Entry 7L4T (X-ray diffraction, 2.20 A resolution); this record covers chain A.

== Chain A ==
Name: Monoglyceride lipase
Source organism: Homo sapiens
UniProt: A0A0C4DFN3 (A0A0C4DFN3_HUMAN); residues 0-303 here correspond to UniProt positions 10-313 (UniProt number = residue number + 10)
Sequence (320 residues; row label = number of the first residue in the row; numbers below 1 keep their minus sign (Met-16 is residue -16)):
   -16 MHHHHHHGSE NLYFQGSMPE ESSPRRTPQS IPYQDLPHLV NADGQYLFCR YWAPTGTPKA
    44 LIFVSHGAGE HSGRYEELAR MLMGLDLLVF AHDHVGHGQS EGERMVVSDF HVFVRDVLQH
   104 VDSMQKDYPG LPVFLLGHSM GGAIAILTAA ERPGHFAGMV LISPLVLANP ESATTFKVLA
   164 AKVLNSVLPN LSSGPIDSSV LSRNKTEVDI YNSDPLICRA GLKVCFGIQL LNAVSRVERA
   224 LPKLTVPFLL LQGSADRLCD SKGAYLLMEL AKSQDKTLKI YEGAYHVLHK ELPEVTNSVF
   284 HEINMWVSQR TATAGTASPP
Not modelled in the structure: -16 to 6, 295-303
Differences from the reference sequence: initiating methionine (-16); expression tag (-15 to -1); conflict Ala36 (Lys46 in A0A0C4DFN3), Ser169 (Leu179 in A0A0C4DFN3), Ser176 (Leu186 in A0A0C4DFN3)
Small-molecule neighbours: XPD (6-{4-[(2-chloro-4-fluorophenoxy)methyl]piperidine-1-carbonyl}-2H-1,4-benzoxazin-3(4H)-one): Gly50, Ala51, Glu53, Arg57, His121, Ser122, Met123, Leu148, Leu150, Ala151, Asn152, Ser155, Ile179, Leu184, Tyr194, Leu205, Gly210, Leu213, Leu214, Val217, Leu241, Cys242, His269, Val270

== Summary ==
Bound to chain A: compound XPD.
Chain A is Monoglyceride lipase (Homo sapiens); the structure, Crystal structure of human monoacylglycerol
lipase in complex with compound 1, was determined by X-ray diffraction, deposited together with 7L4U, 7L4W and
7L50.
